PDB entry 7LPP | X-ray diffraction, 2.85 A resolution | chain A

# Chain A
Name: Cytoplasmic protein
Organism: Cryptococcus neoformans var. grubii serotype A (strain H99 / ATCC 208821 / CBS 10515 / FGSC 9487)
Reference sequence: J9W473 (J9W473_CRYNH); numbering as in UniProt; present here: 1-722, 778-851
Sequence (797 residues; each row starts with the number of its first residue; note: 55 numbers in that range are skipped by the numbering (no residue carries them; nothing is unmodelled there); numbering starts at 0):
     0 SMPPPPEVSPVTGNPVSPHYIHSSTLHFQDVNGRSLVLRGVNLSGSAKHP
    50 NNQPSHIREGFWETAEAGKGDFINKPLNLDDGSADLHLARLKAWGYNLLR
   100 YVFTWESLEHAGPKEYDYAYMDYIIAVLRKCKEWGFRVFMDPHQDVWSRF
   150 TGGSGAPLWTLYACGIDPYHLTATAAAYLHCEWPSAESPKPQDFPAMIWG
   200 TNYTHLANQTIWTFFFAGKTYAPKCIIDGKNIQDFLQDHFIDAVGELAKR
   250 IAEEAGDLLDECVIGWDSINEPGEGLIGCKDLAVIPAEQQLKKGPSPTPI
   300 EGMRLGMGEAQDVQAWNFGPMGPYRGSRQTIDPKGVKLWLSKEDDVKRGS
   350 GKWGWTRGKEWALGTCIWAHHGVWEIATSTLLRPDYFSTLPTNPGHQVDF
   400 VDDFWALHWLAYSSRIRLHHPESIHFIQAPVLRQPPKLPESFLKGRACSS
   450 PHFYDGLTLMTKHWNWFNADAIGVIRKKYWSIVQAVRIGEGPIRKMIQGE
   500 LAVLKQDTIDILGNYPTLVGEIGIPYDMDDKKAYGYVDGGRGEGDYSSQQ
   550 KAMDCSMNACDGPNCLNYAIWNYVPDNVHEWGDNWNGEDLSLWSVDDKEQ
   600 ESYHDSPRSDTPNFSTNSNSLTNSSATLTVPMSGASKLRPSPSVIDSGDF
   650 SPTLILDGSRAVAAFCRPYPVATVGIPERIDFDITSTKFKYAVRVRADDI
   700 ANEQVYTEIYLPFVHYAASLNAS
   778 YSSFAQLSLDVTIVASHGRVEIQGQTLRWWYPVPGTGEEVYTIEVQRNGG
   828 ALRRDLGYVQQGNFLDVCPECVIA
Disordered / not traced: 0-3, 599-638, 831-851
Sequence notes: expression tag (0)
Residues lining bound ligands: YAG (4-(hydroxymethyl)-1-[[2-(3-methoxyphenyl)-1,3-thiazol-5-yl]methyl]piperidin-4-ol): K47, D144, M196, W198, E270, V430, L431, H451, F452, Y453, D454, G455, L458, A470, E520, W570, W584, E587
From the paper describing this entry:
  - binding site for YAG: E270, W570, E587
  - mutagenesis - K47A, H142A, D144A, Y453A, W570A, E587A: decreased catalytic activity
  - mutagenesis - L458Q: decreased catalytic activity on erg-glc
  - mutagenesis - L290Q, L431Q, A470Q: unchanged catalytic activity on erg-glc

# Overview
Chain A binds compound YAG. From the paper: a binding site for YAG at E270, W570 and E587; K47A, H142A and
D144A, among others, reduce catalytic activity; 10 substitutions were tested in all.
Chain A is Cytoplasmic protein (Cryptococcus neoformans var. grubii serotype A (strain H99 / ATCC 208821 / CBS
10515 / FGSC 9487)); the structure, Crystal structure of Cryptococcus neoformans sterylglucosidase 1 with hit
1, was determined by X-ray diffraction (same publication as 7LPO and 7LPQ).
